7ZJL - chains C and l of the 9 polymer chains in the assembly; structure by electron microscopy, 2.60 A resolution.

[Chain C]
Protein: Spike glycoprotein
From: Severe acute respiratory syndrome coronavirus 2
UniProtKB: P0DTC2 (SPIKE_SARS2); aligned to UniProt positions 15-1144 over residues 17-1146 (the alignment contains insertions or deletions, so no single offset holds)
Sequence (1130 residues; each row starts with the number of its first residue):
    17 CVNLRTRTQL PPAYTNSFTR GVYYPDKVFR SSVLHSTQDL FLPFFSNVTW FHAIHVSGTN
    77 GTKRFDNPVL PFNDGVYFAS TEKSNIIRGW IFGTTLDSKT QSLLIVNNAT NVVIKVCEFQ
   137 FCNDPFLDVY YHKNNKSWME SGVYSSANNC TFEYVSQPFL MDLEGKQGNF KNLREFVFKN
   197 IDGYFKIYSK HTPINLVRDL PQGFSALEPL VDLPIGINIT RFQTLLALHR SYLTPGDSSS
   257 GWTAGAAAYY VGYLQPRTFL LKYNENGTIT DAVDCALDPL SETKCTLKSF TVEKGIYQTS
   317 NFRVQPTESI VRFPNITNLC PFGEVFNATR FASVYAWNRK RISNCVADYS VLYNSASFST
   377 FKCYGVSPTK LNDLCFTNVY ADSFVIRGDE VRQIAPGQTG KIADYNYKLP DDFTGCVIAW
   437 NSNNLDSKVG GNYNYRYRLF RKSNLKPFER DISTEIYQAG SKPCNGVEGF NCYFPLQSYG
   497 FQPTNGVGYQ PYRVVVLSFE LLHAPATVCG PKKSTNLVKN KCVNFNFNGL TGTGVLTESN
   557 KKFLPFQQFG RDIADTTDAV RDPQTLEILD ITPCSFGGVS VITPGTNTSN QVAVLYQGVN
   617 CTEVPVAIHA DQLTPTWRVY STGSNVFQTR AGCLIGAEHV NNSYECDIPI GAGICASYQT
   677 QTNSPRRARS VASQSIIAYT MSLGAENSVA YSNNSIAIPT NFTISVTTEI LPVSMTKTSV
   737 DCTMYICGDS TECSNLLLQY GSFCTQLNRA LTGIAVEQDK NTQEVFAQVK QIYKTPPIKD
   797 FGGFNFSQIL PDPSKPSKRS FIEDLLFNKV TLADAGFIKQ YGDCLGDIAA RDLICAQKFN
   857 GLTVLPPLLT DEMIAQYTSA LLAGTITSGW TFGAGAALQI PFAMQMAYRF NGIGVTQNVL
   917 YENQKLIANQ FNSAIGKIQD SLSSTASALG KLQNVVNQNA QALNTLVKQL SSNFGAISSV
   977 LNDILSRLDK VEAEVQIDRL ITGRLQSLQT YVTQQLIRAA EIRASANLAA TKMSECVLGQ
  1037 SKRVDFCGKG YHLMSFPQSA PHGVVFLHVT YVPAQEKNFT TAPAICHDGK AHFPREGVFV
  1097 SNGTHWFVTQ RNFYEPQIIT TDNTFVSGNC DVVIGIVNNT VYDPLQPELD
Not modelled in the structure: 621-639, 677-688, 829-854
Differences from the reference sequence: variant Arg21 (Thr19 in P0DTC2), Asp144 (Gly142 in P0DTC2), Gly158 (Arg in P0DTC2), Arg452 (Leu in P0DTC2), Lys478 (Thr in P0DTC2), Gly614 (Asp in P0DTC2), Asn950 (Asp in P0DTC2)
Curated features (UniProtKB/Swiss-Prot):
  - glycosylation: Asn19 (N-linked (GlcNAc...) (complex) asparagine), Asn63 (N-linked (GlcNAc...) (hybrid) asparagine), Asn76 (N-linked (GlcNAc...) (complex) asparagine), Asn124 (N-linked (GlcNAc...) (hybrid) asparagine), Asn151 (N-linked (GlcNAc...) (complex) asparagine), Thr678 (O-linked (GlcNAc...) threonine)
Disulfides: Cys17-Cys138, Cys133-Cys166, Cys291-Cys301, Cys336-Cys361, Cys379-Cys432, Cys391-Cys525, Cys480-Cys488, Cys538-Cys590, Cys617-Cys649, Cys662-Cys671, Cys738-Cys760, Cys743-Cys749, Cys1032-Cys1043, Cys1082-Cys1126

[Chain l]
Protein: REGN10987 Fab homologue (Heavy chain)
From: Homo sapiens
Notes: antibody fragment or engineered binder
Sequence (223 residues; row label = number of the first residue in the row):
     1 QVQLVESGGG VVQPGRSLRL SCAASGFTFS NYAMYWVRQA PGKGLEWVAV ISYDGSNKYY
    61 ADSVKGRFTI SRDNSKNTLY LQMNSLRTED TAVYYCASGS DYGDYLLVYW GQGTLVTVSS
   121 ASTKGPSVFP LAPSSKSTSG GTAALGCLVK DYFPEPVTVS WNSGALTSGV HTFPAVLQSS
   181 GLYSLSSVVT VPSSSLGTQT YICNVNHKPS NTKVDKKVEP KSC
Disulfides: Cys22-Cys96, Cys147-Cys203

[Chain C / chain l interface]
Residue-residue contacts (20):
  Asn440(C) - Asp101(l)  hydrogen bond (side chain-backbone)
  Asn440(C) - Tyr102(l)
  Asn440(C) - Gly103(l)
  Leu441(C) - Asp101(l)
  Ser443(C) - Asp104(l)
  Lys444(C) - Asn31(l)  hydrogen bond (side chain-backbone)
  Lys444(C) - Tyr32(l)
  Lys444(C) - Tyr53(l)
  Lys444(C) - Asp104(l)  salt bridge
  Val445(C) - Ala33(l)  hydrophobic
  Val445(C) - Ser52(l)
  Val445(C) - Tyr59(l)
  Val445(C) - Asp104(l)  hydrogen bond (backbone-side chain)
  Gly446(C) - Asn57(l)
  Gly446(C) - Tyr59(l)
  Gly447(C) - Tyr53(l)
  Asn448(C) - Tyr53(l)
  Tyr449(C) - Tyr53(l)  hydrogen bond (backbone-side chain)
  Asn450(C) - Tyr53(l)
  Pro499(C) - Tyr105(l)  hydrophobic
Other interface residues (no listed pair), chain C (12 interface residues in all): Asn439
Other interface residues (no listed pair), chain l (16 interface residues in all): Tyr35, Val50, Ile51, Ser100

[Summary]
12 residues of chain C and 16 residues of chain l are in contact; the contacts include 4 hydrogen bonds and 1
salt bridge. Polar contacts include Lys444(C)-Asp104(l), Asn440(C)-Asp101(l) and Lys444(C)-Asn31(l).
Here chain C is Spike glycoprotein (Severe acute respiratory syndrome coronavirus 2) and chain l is REGN10987
Fab homologue (Heavy chain) (Homo sapiens). Entry 7ZJL (Delta SARS-CoV-2 spike protein in complex with
REGN10987 Fab homologue) was determined by electron microscopy.
